Entry 4PXI (X-ray diffraction, 3.20 A resolution); this record covers chains D and E of the 6 polymer chains in the assembly.

Chain D:
Protein: CprB
Source organism: Streptomyces coelicolor
Reference sequence: O66122 (O66122_STRCH); numbering as in UniProt (aligned over 1-215)
Amino-acid sequence (215 residues; row label = number of the first residue in the row):
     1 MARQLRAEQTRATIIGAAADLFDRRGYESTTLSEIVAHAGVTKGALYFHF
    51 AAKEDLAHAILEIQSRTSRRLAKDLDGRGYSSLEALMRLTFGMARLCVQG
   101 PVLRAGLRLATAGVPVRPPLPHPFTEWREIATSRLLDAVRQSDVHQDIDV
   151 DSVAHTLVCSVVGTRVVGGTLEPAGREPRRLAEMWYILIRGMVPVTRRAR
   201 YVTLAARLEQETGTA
Unresolved in the structure: 1-7, 77-79, 118-119, 167-173, 213-215
Reported in the primary citation:
  - mutagenesis - C159S: decreased expression
  - binding site for the 22-nt DNA strand: Lys43, Gly44, Phe48
  - binding site for the 22-nt DNA strand (chain E): Thr31, Ser33, Thr42, Lys43, Gly44, Tyr47, Phe48, His49, Lys53
  - mutagenesis - T31A, S33A, K43A, Y47A, F48A: unchanged binding to OPB

Chain E:
Molecule: 22-nt DNA strand
Sequence (22 nucleotides; row label = number of the first residue in the row):
     1 ACATACGGGACGCCCCGTTTAT
Unresolved in the structure: 1-2

Interface between chain D and chain E:
Pairs across the interface (12; chain D residue first):
  Thr30(D) with DG17(E), phosphate contact
  Thr31(D) with DC16(E), phosphate contact; DG17(E), phosphate contact
  Leu32(D) with DG17(E), hydrogen bond to the phosphate; DT18(E), phosphate contact
  Ser33(D) with DC16(E), hydrogen bond to the phosphate
  Lys43(D) with DT18(E), hydrogen bond to the base
  Tyr47(D) with DG17(E), sugar contact; DT18(E), hydrogen bond to the phosphate
  Ala52(D) with DT18(E), phosphate contact
  Lys53(D) with DG17(E), salt bridge to the phosphate; DT18(E), hydrogen bond to the phosphate
Interface residues without a listed pair, chain E (4 interface residues in all): DT19

Overview:
Chain D and chain E form an interface of 8 and 4 residues respectively, with 5 hydrogen bonds and 1 salt
bridge. Polar contacts include Lys43(D)-DT18(E), Leu32(D)-DG17(E) and Ser33(D)-DC16(E). The paper reports a
binding site for the 22-nt DNA strand (chain E) at Thr31(D), Ser33(D) and Thr42(D) among others; C159S of
chain D reduces expression; 6 substitutions were tested in all.
Here chain D is CprB (Streptomyces coelicolor) and chain E is a 22-nt DNA strand. Entry 4PXI (Elucidation of
the Structural and Functional Mechanism of Action of the TetR Family Protein, CprB from ...) was determined by
X-ray diffraction.
